PDB entry 1W0W | X-ray diffraction, 2.11 A resolution | chains A and C of the 3 polymer chains in the assembly

# Chain A
Name: HLA class I histocompatibility antigen
Source organism: Homo sapiens
Notes: fragment: extracellular domain, residues 25-300
UniProt: P03989 (1B27_HUMAN); residues 1-276 here correspond to UniProt positions 25-300 (UniProt number = residue number + 24)
Amino-acid sequence (276 residues; numbered 1 to 276; the number before each row is that of its first residue):
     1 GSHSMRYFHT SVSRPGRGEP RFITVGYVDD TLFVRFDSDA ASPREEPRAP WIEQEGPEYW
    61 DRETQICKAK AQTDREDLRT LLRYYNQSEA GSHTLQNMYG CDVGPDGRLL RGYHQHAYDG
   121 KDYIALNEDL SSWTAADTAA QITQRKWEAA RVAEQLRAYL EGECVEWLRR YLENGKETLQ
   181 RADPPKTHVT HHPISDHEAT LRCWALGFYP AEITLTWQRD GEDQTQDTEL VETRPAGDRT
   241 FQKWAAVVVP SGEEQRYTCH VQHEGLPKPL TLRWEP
Cystine bridges: Cys-101/Cys-164, Cys-203/Cys-259

# Chain C
Name: Butyrate response factor 2
UniProt: P47974 (TISD_HUMAN); residues 1-9 here correspond to UniProt positions 479-487 (UniProt number = residue number + 478)
Amino-acid sequence (9 residues; each row starts with the number of its first residue):
     1 RRLPIFSRL

# How chain A and chain C interact
Pairs across the interface - 43 pairs, chain A then chain C:
  Met-5(A) / Arg-1(C)
  Tyr-7(A) / Arg-1(C)  hydrogen bond (side chain-backbone)
  Tyr-7(A) / Arg-2(C)
  His-9(A) / Arg-2(C)  hydrogen bond
  Thr-24(A) / Arg-2(C)  hydrogen bond
  Glu-45(A) / Arg-2(C)  salt bridge
  Arg-62(A) / Arg-1(C)
  Arg-62(A) / Arg-2(C)  hydrogen bond (side chain-backbone)
  Arg-62(A) / Pro-4(C)
  Glu-63(A) / Arg-1(C)
  Glu-63(A) / Arg-2(C)  hydrogen bond (side chain-backbone)
  Ile-66(A) / Arg-2(C)
  Ile-66(A) / Leu-3(C)
  Ile-66(A) / Phe-6(C)
  Cys-67(A) / Arg-2(C)  hydrogen bond
  Ala-69(A) / Phe-6(C)  hydrophobic
  Lys-70(A) / Phe-6(C)
  Thr-73(A) / Phe-6(C)
  Thr-73(A) / Arg-8(C)  hydrogen bond
  Glu-76(A) / Arg-8(C)  salt bridge
  Asp-77(A) / Arg-8(C)
  Asp-77(A) / Leu-9(C)  hydrogen bond (side chain-backbone)
  Thr-80(A) / Leu-9(C)
  Leu-81(A) / Leu-9(C)  hydrophobic
  Tyr-84(A) / Leu-9(C)  hydrogen bond (side chain-backbone)
  Leu-95(A) / Leu-9(C)  hydrophobic
  Tyr-99(A) / Arg-2(C)
  Tyr-99(A) / Leu-3(C)  hydrogen bond (side chain-backbone)
  Tyr-123(A) / Leu-9(C)  hydrophobic
  Thr-143(A) / Leu-9(C)  hydrogen bond (side chain-backbone)
  Lys-146(A) / Leu-9(C)  hydrogen bond (side chain-backbone)
  Trp-147(A) / Ser-7(C)
  Trp-147(A) / Arg-8(C)  hydrogen bond (side chain-backbone)
  Trp-147(A) / Leu-9(C)  hydrophobic
  Val-152(A) / Ser-7(C)
  Gln-155(A) / Ile-5(C)
  Leu-156(A) / Leu-3(C)  hydrophobic
  Tyr-159(A) / Arg-1(C)  hydrogen bond (side chain-backbone)
  Tyr-159(A) / Arg-2(C)
  Tyr-159(A) / Leu-3(C)
  Glu-163(A) / Arg-1(C)  salt bridge
  Trp-167(A) / Arg-1(C)
  Tyr-171(A) / Arg-1(C)  hydrogen bond (side chain-backbone)
Interface residues without a listed pair, chain A (34 interface residues in all): Val-34, Tyr-59, His-114, His-116

# Overview
34 residues of chain A and 9 residues of chain C are in contact, with 15 hydrogen bonds and 3 salt bridges.
Polar contacts include Glu-45(A)/Arg-2(C), Glu-76(A)/Arg-8(C) and Glu-163(A)/Arg-1(C).
Here chain A is HLA class I histocompatibility antigen (Homo sapiens) and chain C is Butyrate response factor
2. Entry 1W0W (Crystal Structure Of HLA-B*2709 Complexed With the self-Peptide TIS from EGF-response factor 1)
was determined by X-ray diffraction together with 1W0V from the same study.
